Entry 7F2E (X-ray diffraction, 3.10 A resolution); this record covers chains B and A.

# Chain B (and A)
Name: Nucleoprotein
From: Severe acute respiratory syndrome coronavirus 2
Notes: chain A of this document is another copy of the same molecule, construct and numbering; everything in this record applies to it too
UniProtKB: P0DTC9 (NCAP_SARS2); residues 255-362 here = UniProt positions 255-362
Chain sequence (108 residues; numbered 255 to 362; the number before each row is that of its first residue):
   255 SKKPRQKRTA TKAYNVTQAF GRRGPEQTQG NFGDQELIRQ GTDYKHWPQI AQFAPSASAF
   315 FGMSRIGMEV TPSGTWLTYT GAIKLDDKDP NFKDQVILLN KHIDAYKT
Not modelled in the structure: 255-256
What the authors report for this chain:
  - self-association interface (contacts with another copy of this molecule): Ile320, Met322, Thr329, Trp330, Tyr333, Ile337, Lys338

# Chain B / chain A interface
Pairs across the interface (127):
  Arg259(B) - Ala313(A)
  Arg259(B) - Met317(A)
  Gln260(B) - Gln306(A)  hydrogen bond (side chain-backbone)
  Gln260(B) - Phe307(A)
  Gln260(B) - Pro309(A)
  Gln260(B) - Ser310(A)  hydrogen bond (backbone-backbone)
  Gln260(B) - Ala313(A)
  Gln260(B) - Met317(A)
  Gln260(B) - Ile337(A)
  Lys261(B) - Ala305(A)  hydrogen bond (side chain-backbone)
  Lys261(B) - Gln306(A)
  Lys261(B) - Ala308(A)  hydrogen bond (side chain-backbone)
  Arg262(B) - Ser310(A)  hydrogen bond (backbone-side chain)
  Arg262(B) - Ala313(A)
  Ala264(B) - Ser312(A)  hydrogen bond (backbone-side chain)
  Phe274(B) - Ser312(A)
  Phe274(B) - Ala313(A)  hydrophobic
  Phe274(B) - Gly316(A)
  Phe274(B) - Met317(A)  hydrophobic
  Arg277(B) - Phe315(A)
  Arg277(B) - Gly316(A)  hydrogen bond (side chain-backbone)
  Gly278(B) - Arg319(A)  hydrogen bond (backbone-side chain)
  Pro279(B) - Arg319(A)
  Glu280(B) - Arg319(A)  hydrogen bond (backbone-side chain)
  Gln281(B) - Arg319(A)
  Gln283(B) - Arg319(A)  hydrogen bond (backbone-side chain)
  Gly284(B) - Gly316(A)
  Gly284(B) - Ser318(A)
  Asn285(B) - Ser318(A)
  Asn285(B) - Arg319(A)
  Asn285(B) - Ile320(A)  hydrogen bond (side chain-backbone)
  Phe286(B) - Phe315(A)
  Phe286(B) - Ile320(A)  hydrophobic
  Trp301(B) - Ala311(A)
  Trp301(B) - Ser312(A)
  Ile304(B) - Phe315(A)
  Ala305(B) - Lys261(A)
  Gln306(B) - Gln260(A)  hydrogen bond (backbone-side chain)
  Phe307(B) - Gln260(A)
  Ala308(B) - Gln260(A)
  Ala308(B) - Lys261(A)  hydrogen bond (backbone-side chain)
  Pro309(B) - Gln260(A)
  Pro309(B) - Phe314(A)
  Ser310(B) - Gln260(A)  hydrogen bond (backbone-backbone)
  Ser310(B) - Arg262(A)
  Ala311(B) - Trp301(A)
  Ala311(B) - Ala308(A)  hydrophobic
  Ser312(B) - Arg262(A)
  Ser312(B) - Thr263(A)
  Ser312(B) - Ala264(A)  hydrogen bond (side chain-backbone)
  Ser312(B) - Phe274(A)
  Ser312(B) - Trp301(A)
  Ala313(B) - Arg259(A)
  Ala313(B) - Gln260(A)
  Ala313(B) - Arg262(A)
  Ala313(B) - Phe274(A)  hydrophobic
  Phe314(B) - Ala308(A)  hydrophobic
  Phe314(B) - Pro309(A)
  Phe315(B) - Phe286(A)
  Phe315(B) - Ile304(A)
  Phe315(B) - Ala308(A)
  Gly316(B) - Phe274(A)
  Gly316(B) - Arg277(A)  hydrogen bond (backbone-side chain)
  Gly316(B) - Gly284(A)
  Met317(B) - Arg259(A)
  Met317(B) - Gln260(A)
  Met317(B) - Phe274(A)  hydrophobic
  Met317(B) - Gln283(A)
  Met317(B) - Gly284(A)
  Ser318(B) - Gly284(A)
  Ser318(B) - Asn285(A)
  Ser318(B) - Tyr333(A)
  Arg319(B) - Gly278(A)  hydrogen bond (side chain-backbone)
  Arg319(B) - Pro279(A)
  Arg319(B) - Glu280(A)  hydrogen bond (side chain-backbone)
  Arg319(B) - Gln281(A)
  Arg319(B) - Gln283(A)  hydrogen bond (side chain-backbone)
  Arg319(B) - Asn285(A)
  Arg319(B) - Asp358(A)  salt bridge
  Arg319(B) - Tyr360(A)
  Ile320(B) - Asn285(A)  hydrogen bond (backbone-side chain)
  Ile320(B) - Phe286(A)  hydrophobic
  Ile320(B) - Ile357(A)
  Gly321(B) - Ile357(A)
  Met322(B) - Leu353(A)  hydrophobic
  Met322(B) - Asn354(A)
  Ser327(B) - Lys338(A)
  Gly328(B) - Lys338(A)
  Thr329(B) - Ile337(A)
  Thr329(B) - Lys338(A)
  Thr329(B) - Leu339(A)  hydrogen bond (backbone-backbone)
  Thr329(B) - Phe346(A)
  Trp330(B) - Ala336(A)  hydrophobic
  Trp330(B) - Ile337(A)
  Trp330(B) - Lys338(A)
  Leu331(B) - Phe307(A)  hydrophobic
  Leu331(B) - Ala336(A)
  Leu331(B) - Ile337(A)  hydrogen bond (backbone-backbone)
  Leu331(B) - Leu339(A)  hydrophobic
  Leu331(B) - Leu353(A)  hydrophobic
  Thr332(B) - Gly335(A)
  Tyr333(B) - Ser318(A)  hydrogen bond
  Tyr333(B) - Tyr333(A)  hydrophobic
  Tyr333(B) - Thr334(A)
  Tyr333(B) - Gly335(A)  hydrogen bond (backbone-backbone)
  Tyr333(B) - Ala336(A)
  Tyr333(B) - Ile337(A)  hydrophobic
  Thr334(B) - Tyr333(A)
  Gly335(B) - Thr332(A)
  Gly335(B) - Tyr333(A)  hydrogen bond (backbone-backbone)
  Ala336(B) - Trp330(A)  hydrophobic
  Ala336(B) - Leu331(A)
  Ala336(B) - Tyr333(A)
  Ile337(B) - Trp330(A)
  Ile337(B) - Leu331(A)  hydrogen bond (backbone-backbone)
  Lys338(B) - Thr329(A)
  Lys338(B) - Trp330(A)
  Leu339(B) - Thr329(A)  hydrogen bond (backbone-backbone)
  Leu339(B) - Trp330(A)
  Leu339(B) - Leu331(A)
  Phe346(B) - Thr329(A)
  Val350(B) - Met322(A)  hydrophobic
  Leu353(B) - Met322(A)  hydrophobic
  Asn354(B) - Met322(A)
  Ile357(B) - Ile320(A)
  Ile357(B) - Gly321(A)
  Ile357(B) - Met322(A)  hydrophobic
Interface residues without a listed pair, chain B (57 interface residues in all): Thr263, Val270, Thr296, Asp358
Interface residues without a listed pair, chain A (54 interface residues in all): Thr296

# In short
57 residues of chain B face 54 of chain A across their interface; the contacts include 27 hydrogen bonds and 1
salt bridge. Polar contacts include Arg319(B)-Asp358(A), Gln260(B)-Gln306(A) and Lys261(B)-Ala305(A). From the
paper: a self-association interface involving Ile320(B), Met322(B) and Thr329(B) among others.
Chain B and chain A are both Nucleoprotein (Severe acute respiratory syndrome coronavirus 2); the structure,
SARS-CoV-2 nucleocapsid protein C-terminal domain (dodecamer), was determined by X-ray diffraction together
with 7F2B from the same study.
